Entry 6HOV (X-ray diffraction, 1.85 A resolution); this record covers chain A.

Chain A:
Molecule: Bromodomain-containing protein 4
Organism: Homo sapiens
Notes: fragment: bromodomain (residues 44-168); engineered mutation(s): First two residues SM derive from the expression tag
Reference sequence: O60885 (BRD4_HUMAN), isoform O60885-3; numbering as in UniProt (aligned over 44-168)
Chain sequence (127 residues; row label = number of the first residue in the row):
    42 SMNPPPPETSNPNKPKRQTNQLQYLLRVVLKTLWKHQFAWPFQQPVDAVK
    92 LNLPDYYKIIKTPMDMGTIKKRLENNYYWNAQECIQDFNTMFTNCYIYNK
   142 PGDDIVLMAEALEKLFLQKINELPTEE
Unresolved in the structure: 168
Construct notes: expression tag (42-43)
Small-molecule neighbours: ferulic acid (FER; 3-(4-hydroxy-3-methoxyphenyl)-2-propenoic acid): Trp-81, Pro-82, Phe-83, Gln-85, Val-87, Leu-92, Leu-94, Tyr-97, Cys-136, Tyr-139, Asn-140, Ile-146
UniProt features mapped onto this chain:
  - site: Asn-140 (Acetylated histone binding)
  - cross-link: Lys-99 (Glycyl lysine isopeptide (Lys-Gly) (interchain with G-Cter in SUMO2))
  - natural variant: Asp-145 (D145G: Found in a patient with a neurodevelopmental syndrome; uncertain significance)
  - mutagenesis: Asn-140 (N140A: Abolishes binding to acetylated histones)
What the authors report for this chain:
  - binding site for ferulic acid: Trp-81 to Phe-83, Gln-85, Val-87, Leu-92, Tyr-97, Asn-140, Ile-146

Summary:
Chain A binds ferulic acid. From UniProt: one mutagenesis site. The paper reports a binding site for ferulic
acid at Trp-81, Gln-85 and Val-87 among others.
Chain A is Bromodomain-containing protein 4 (Homo sapiens); the structure, Crystal Structure of BRD4 first
bromodomain in complex with ferulic acid, was determined by X-ray diffraction together with 6HOP, 6HOQ, 6HOR,
6HOT and 6HOU from the same study.
